1H28 - chains B and E of the 3 polymer chains in the assembly; structure by X-ray diffraction, 2.80 A resolution.

== Chain B ==
Protein: Cyclin A2
From: Homo sapiens
Notes: fragment: cyclin fold, residues 175-432
UniProt: P20248 (CGA2_HUMAN); residues 175-432 here = UniProt positions 175-432
Sequence (259 residues; numbered 174 to 432; the number before each row is that of its first residue):
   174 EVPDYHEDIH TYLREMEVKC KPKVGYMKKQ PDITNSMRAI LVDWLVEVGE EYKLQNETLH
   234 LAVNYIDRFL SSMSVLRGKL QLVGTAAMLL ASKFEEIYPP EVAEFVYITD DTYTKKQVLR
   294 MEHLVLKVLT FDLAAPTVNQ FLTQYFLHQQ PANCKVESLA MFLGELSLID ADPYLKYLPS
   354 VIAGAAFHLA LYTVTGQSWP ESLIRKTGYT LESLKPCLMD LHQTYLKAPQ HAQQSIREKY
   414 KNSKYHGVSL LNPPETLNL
Unresolved in the structure: 174

== Chain E ==
Protein: Retinoblastoma-like protein 1
Notes: fragment: rb peptide, residues 653-663
UniProt: P28749 (RBL1_HUMAN); residue numbers follow UniProt; this construct covers 653-663
Sequence (11 residues; row label = number of the first residue in the row):
   653 AGSAKRRLFG E
Unresolved in the structure: 653
UniProt features mapped onto this chain:
  - mutagenesis: Lys657 to Leu660 (Reduces S-640 phosphorylation by CDK2 and CDK4)

== How chain B and chain E interact ==
Contacting residue pairs (27):
  Met210(B) - Phe661(E)
  Ile213(B) - Phe661(E)  hydrophobic
  Leu214(B) - Leu660(E)  hydrophobic
  Trp217(B) - Ala656(E)  hydrogen bond (side chain-backbone)
  Trp217(B) - Arg658(E)
  Trp217(B) - Leu660(E)  hydrophobic
  Glu220(B) - Arg658(E)  salt bridge
  Glu224(B) - Gly654(E)
  Glu224(B) - Ser655(E)  hydrogen bond (side chain-backbone)
  Glu224(B) - Ala656(E)  hydrogen bond (side chain-backbone)
  Arg250(B) - Phe661(E)
  Gly251(B) - Gly662(E)
  Gly251(B) - Glu663(E)
  Lys252(B) - Glu663(E)  salt bridge
  Leu253(B) - Phe661(E)  hydrophobic
  Gln254(B) - Arg658(E)  hydrogen bond (side chain-backbone)
  Gln254(B) - Arg659(E)
  Gln254(B) - Leu660(E)  hydrogen bond (side chain-backbone)
  Gln254(B) - Glu663(E)
  Tyr280(B) - Lys657(E)
  Ile281(B) - Lys657(E)
  Ile281(B) - Arg658(E)  hydrogen bond (backbone-backbone)
  Thr282(B) - Arg658(E)
  Asp283(B) - Arg658(E)
  Thr285(B) - Arg659(E)
  Thr285(B) - Glu663(E)
  Tyr286(B) - Glu663(E)  hydrogen bond (side chain-backbone)
Interface residues without a listed pair, chain B (18 interface residues in all): Asp216

== Overview ==
Chain B and chain E form an interface of 18 and 10 residues respectively; the contacts include 7 hydrogen
bonds and 2 salt bridges. Polar pairs include Glu220(B)-Arg658(E), Lys252(B)-Glu663(E) and
Trp217(B)-Ala656(E). From UniProt: 4 mutagenesis sites on chain E.
Chain B is Cyclin A2 (Homo sapiens) and chain E is Retinoblastoma-like protein 1; the structure, CDK2/CyclinA
in complex with an 11-residue recruitment peptide from p107, was determined by X-ray diffraction together with
1H24, 1H25, 1H26 and 1H27 from the same study.
